PDB entry 1JPS | X-ray diffraction, 1.85 A resolution | chains L and H of the 3 polymer chains in the assembly

== Chain L ==
Name: immunoglobulin Fab D3H44, light chain
From: Homo sapiens
Notes: fragment: Fab fragment; antibody fragment or engineered binder
Sequence (214 residues; each row starts with the number of its first residue):
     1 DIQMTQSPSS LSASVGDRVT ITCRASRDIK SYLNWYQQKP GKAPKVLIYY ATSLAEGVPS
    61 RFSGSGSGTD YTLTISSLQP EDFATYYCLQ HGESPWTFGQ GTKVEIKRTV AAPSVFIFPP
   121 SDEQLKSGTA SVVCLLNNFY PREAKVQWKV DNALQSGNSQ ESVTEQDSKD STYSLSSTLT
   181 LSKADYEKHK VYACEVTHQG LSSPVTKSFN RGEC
Disordered / not traced: 214
Cystine bridges: Cys23-Cys88, Cys134-Cys194

== Chain H ==
Name: immunoglobulin Fab D3H44, heavy chain
From: Homo sapiens
Notes: fragment: Fab fragment; antibody fragment or engineered binder
Sequence (225 residues; numbered 1 to 225; the number before each row is that of its first residue):
     1 EVQLVESGGG LVQPGGSLRL SCAASGFNIK EYYMHWVRQA PGKGLEWVGL IDPEQGNTIY
    61 DPKFQDRATI SADNSKNTAY LQMNSLRAED TAVYYCARDT AAYFDYWGQG TLVTVSSAST
   121 KGPSVFPLAP SSKSTSGGTA ALGCLVKDYF PEPVTVSWNS GALTSGVHTF PAVLQSSGLY
   181 SLSSVVTVPS SSLGTQTYIC NVNHKPSNTK VDKKVEPKSC DKTHT
Disordered / not traced: 133-136, 218-225
Cystine bridges: Cys22-Cys96, Cys144-Cys200

== Chain L / chain H interface ==
Pairs across the interface (66; chain L residue first):
  Asn34(L) with Ala102(H), hydrogen bond (side chain-backbone); Tyr103(H)
  Tyr36(L) with Tyr103(H); Phe104(H), hydrogen bond (side chain-backbone)
  Gln38(L) with Gln39(H), hydrogen bond; Tyr95(H)
  Lys42(L) with Tyr95(H), hydrogen bond (backbone-side chain)
  Ala43(L) with Tyr95(H), hydrophobic; Trp107(H), hydrophobic; Gly108(H)
  Pro44(L) with Leu45(H), hydrophobic; Trp107(H), hydrogen bond (backbone-side chain)
  Val46(L) with Tyr103(H), hydrophobic; Phe104(H)
  Tyr49(L) with Ala102(H); Tyr103(H), hydrophobic
  Tyr87(L) with Gln39(H), hydrogen bond; Lys43(H); Gly44(H); Leu45(H), hydrophobic
  Leu89(L) with Phe104(H), hydrophobic
  His91(L) with Ala101(H); Ala102(H)
  Ser94(L) with Ile59(H)
  Pro95(L) with Trp47(H), hydrophobic; Asp61(H); Pro62(H)
  Trp96(L) with His35(H); Trp47(H); Asp99(H); Phe104(H), hydrophobic
  Phe98(L) with Val37(H), hydrophobic; Leu45(H); Trp47(H)
  Phe116(L) with Thr139(H); Ala141(H), hydrophobic
  Phe118(L) with Leu128(H); Ala129(H); Ala141(H)
  Ser121(L) with Phe126(H); Pro127(H)
  Gln124(L) with Phe126(H); Lys147(H)
  Ser131(L) with Leu145(H); Lys147(H)
  Val133(L) with Leu128(H), hydrophobic
  Leu135(L) with Ala141(H), hydrophobic; Phe170(H), hydrophobic; Val185(H), hydrophobic
  Asn137(L) with His168(H); Thr187(H)
  Asn138(L) with His168(H), hydrogen bond
  Gln160(L) with Val173(H); Leu174(H), hydrogen bond (side chain-backbone); Gln175(H)
  Glu161(L) with Val173(H)
  Ser162(L) with Phe170(H); Pro171(H), hydrogen bond (side chain-backbone); Val173(H)
  Val163(L) with Pro171(H)
  Thr164(L) with Phe170(H)
  Ser174(L) with His168(H), hydrogen bond; Phe170(H)
  Leu175(L) with Phe170(H)
  Ser176(L) with Phe170(H); Ser183(H), hydrogen bond
Interface residues without a listed pair, chain L (34 interface residues in all): Glu123, Thr129
Interface residues without a listed pair, chain H (39 interface residues in all): Glu46, Ala140, Leu142, Thr169

== Overview ==
Chain L and chain H form an interface of 34 and 39 residues respectively, with 11 hydrogen bonds. Among the
polar pairs are Asn34(L)-Ala102(H), Tyr36(L)-Phe104(H) and Gln38(L)-Gln39(H).
Here chain L is immunoglobulin Fab D3H44, light chain and chain H is immunoglobulin Fab D3H44, heavy chain,
both from Homo sapiens. Entry 1JPS (Crystal structure of tissue factor in complex with humanized Fab D3h44)
was determined by X-ray diffraction together with 1JPT from the same study.
